PDB entry 8R6N | X-ray diffraction, 2.11 A resolution | chain A

== Chain A ==
Protein: Candida glabrata strain CBS138 chromosome C complete sequence
Organism: Nakaseomyces glabratus
Reference sequence: Q6FWV7 (Q6FWV7_CANGA); residues 304-418 here correspond to UniProt positions 284-398 (UniProt number = residue number - 20)
Amino-acid sequence (118 residues; numbered 301 to 418; the number before each row is that of its first residue):
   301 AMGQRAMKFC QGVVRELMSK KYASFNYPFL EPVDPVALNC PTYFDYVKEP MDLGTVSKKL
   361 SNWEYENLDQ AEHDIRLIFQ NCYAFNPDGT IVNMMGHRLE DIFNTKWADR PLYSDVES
Disordered / not traced: 417-418
Sequence notes: expression tag (301-303)
Ligand contacts: Y7B (2-ethanoyl-N-(4-morpholin-4-ylphenyl)-1,3,4,5-tetrahydropyrido[4,3-b]indole-8-carboxamide): Tyr-327, Pro-328, Phe-329, Leu-330, Val-333, Leu-338, Cys-340, Tyr-343, Cys-382, Phe-385, Asn-386, Val-392
What the authors report for this chain:
  - binding site for Y7B: Tyr-327, Tyr-343, Asn-386
  - mutagenesis - Y343F: abolished binding to acetylated peptides
  - specificity-determining residues: Tyr-327 (proposed by the authors, not directly observed)

== In short ==
Bound to chain A: compound Y7B. The paper reports a binding site for Y7B at Tyr-327, Tyr-343 and Asn-386;
Y343F abolishes binding to acetylated peptides.
Chain A is Candida glabrata strain CBS138 chromosome C complete sequence (Nakaseomyces glabratus); the
structure, Crystal structure of Candida glabrata Bdf1 bromodomain 2 bound to a pyridoindole ligand, was
determined by X-ray diffraction (same publication as 8R6I, 8R6J, 8R6K, 8R6L and 8R6M).
